PDB entry 3PU0 | X-ray diffraction, 3.09 A resolution | chains A and C of the 6 polymer chains in the assembly

Chain A (and C):
Name: Nucleoprotein
Organism: Vesicular stomatitis Indiana virus
Notes: chain C of this document is another copy of the same molecule, construct and numbering; everything in this record applies to it too
Reference sequence: P03521 (NCAP_VSIVA); residue numbers follow UniProt; this construct covers 2-422
Chain sequence (421 residues; each row starts with the number of its first residue):
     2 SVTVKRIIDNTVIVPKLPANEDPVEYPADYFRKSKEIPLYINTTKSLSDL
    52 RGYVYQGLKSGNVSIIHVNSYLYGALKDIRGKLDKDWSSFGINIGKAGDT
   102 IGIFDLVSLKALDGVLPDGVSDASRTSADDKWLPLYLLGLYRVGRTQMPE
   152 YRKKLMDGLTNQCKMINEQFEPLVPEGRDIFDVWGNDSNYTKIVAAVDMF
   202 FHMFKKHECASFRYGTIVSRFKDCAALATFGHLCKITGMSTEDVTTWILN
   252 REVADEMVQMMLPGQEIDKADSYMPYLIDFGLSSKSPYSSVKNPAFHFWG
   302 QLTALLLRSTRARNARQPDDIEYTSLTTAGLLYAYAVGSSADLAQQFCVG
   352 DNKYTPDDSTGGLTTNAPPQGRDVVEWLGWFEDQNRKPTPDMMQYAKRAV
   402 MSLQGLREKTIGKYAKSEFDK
Bound ions: uranyl (VI) ion (4 sites), coordinated by Asp-123, Glu-253, Glu-323, Asp-343, Asp-384
UniProt features mapped onto this chain:
  - binding site (RNA): Arg-143, Tyr-152, Lys-206, Arg-214, Lys-286, Arg-317, Arg-408
Reported in the primary citation:
  - conformationally variable residues (side-chain flip): Arg-146
  - binding site for the 45-nt RNA strand: Arg-317, Lys-410

How chain A and chain C interact:
Contacting residue pairs (13; chain A residue first):
  Thr-4(A) / Cys-349(C)
  Thr-4(A) / Val-350(C)
  Val-5(A) / Phe-348(C)  hydrophobic
  Val-5(A) / Cys-349(C)
  Lys-6(A) / Phe-348(C)
  Lys-6(A) / Cys-349(C)
  Arg-7(A) / Gln-347(C)
  Arg-7(A) / Phe-348(C)
  Ile-8(A) / Gln-346(C)
  Ile-8(A) / Gln-347(C)  hydrogen bond (backbone-backbone)
  Ile-8(A) / Phe-348(C)  hydrophobic
  Ile-8(A) / Cys-349(C)  hydrophobic
  Ile-14(A) / Phe-348(C)  hydrophobic
Also at the interface, not in a pair above, chain A (7 interface residues in all): Ser-2
Also at the interface, not in a pair above, chain C (6 interface residues in all): Gly-351

Overview:
7 residues of chain A face 6 of chain C across their interface, with 1 hydrogen bond. Its one hydrogen bond,
Ile-8(A)/Gln-347(C), is backbone to backbone. From UniProt: 7 RNA-binding residues on chain A. The paper
reports a binding site for the 45-nt RNA strand at Arg-317(A) and Lys-410(A); conformational variability at
Arg-146(A).
Both chains are Nucleoprotein (Vesicular stomatitis Indiana virus). Entry 3PU0 (Crystal Structure of a
vesicular stomatitis virus nucleocapsid-polyC complex) was determined by X-ray diffraction, deposited together
with 3PTO, 3PTX, 3PU1 and 3PU4.
